2W07 - chains A and B; structure by X-ray diffraction, 2.20 A resolution.

== Chain A ==
Protein: Chaperone protein papd
Source organism: Escherichia coli
UniProt: Q1R2W9 (Q1R2W9_ECOUT); residues 1-218 here correspond to UniProt positions 22-239 (UniProt number = residue number + 21)
Sequence (218 residues; each row starts with the number of its first residue):
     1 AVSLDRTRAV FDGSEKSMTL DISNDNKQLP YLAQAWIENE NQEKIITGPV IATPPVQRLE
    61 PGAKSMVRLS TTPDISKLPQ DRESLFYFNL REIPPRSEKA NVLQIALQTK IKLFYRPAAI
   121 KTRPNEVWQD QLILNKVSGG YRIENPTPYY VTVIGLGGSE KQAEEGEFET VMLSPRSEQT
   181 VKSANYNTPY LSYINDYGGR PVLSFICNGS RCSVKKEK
Not modelled in the structure: 217-218
Disulfide bonds: C207-C212

== Chain B ==
Protein: Minor pilin subunit papf
Source organism: Escherichia coli
UniProt: Q1R2X3 (Q1R2X3_ECOUT); residues 1-148 here correspond to UniProt positions 20-167 (UniProt number = residue number + 19)
Sequence (148 residues; numbered 1 to 148; the number before each row is that of its first residue):
     1 DVQINIRNNV YIPPCTINNG QNIVVDFGNI NPEHVDNSRG EVTKTISISC PYKSGSLWIK
    61 VTGNTMGGGQ NNVLATNITH FGIALYQGKG MSTPLTLGNG SGNGYRVTAG LDTARSTFTF
   121 TSVPFRNGSG ILNGGDFRTT ASMSMIYN
Not modelled in the structure: 1-8, 53-54, 98-114
Construct notes: engineered mutation N8 (Gly27 in Q1R2X3)
Disulfide bonds: C15-C50

== Chain A / chain B interface ==
Residue-residue contacts (77):
  A1(A) - G20(B)  hydrogen bond (backbone-backbone)
  L4(A) - P14(B)
  D5(A) - Y11(B)
  D5(A) - P13(B)
  R6(A) - Y11(B)
  R6(A) - I12(B)
  R6(A) - P14(B)
  T7(A) - I12(B)
  T7(A) - P13(B)
  T7(A) - P14(B)
  T7(A) - Y147(B)
  R8(A) - N148(B)  hydrogen bond (side chain-backbone)
  N26(A) - G20(B)  hydrogen bond (side chain-backbone)
  N26(A) - Q21(B)
  N26(A) - N22(B)
  Y31(A) - N22(B)  hydrogen bond
  R91(A) - S142(B)  hydrogen bond
  P94(A) - N22(B)
  R96(A) - R138(B)
  S97(A) - R138(B)  hydrogen bond (backbone-side chain)
  E98(A) - R138(B)
  K99(A) - R138(B)  hydrogen bond (backbone-side chain)
  A100(A) - D136(B)
  A100(A) - F137(B)
  A100(A) - R138(B)
  N101(A) - D26(B)
  N101(A) - F27(B)  hydrogen bond (backbone-backbone)
  N101(A) - G28(B)  hydrogen bond (side chain-backbone)
  N101(A) - G135(B)
  N101(A) - D136(B)
  N101(A) - F137(B)  hydrogen bond (backbone-backbone)
  V102(A) - V25(B)
  V102(A) - D26(B)
  V102(A) - F27(B)  hydrophobic
  V102(A) - F137(B)  hydrogen bond (backbone-backbone)
  V102(A) - R138(B)
  V102(A) - T139(B)  hydrogen bond (backbone-backbone)
  L103(A) - V24(B)
  L103(A) - V25(B)  hydrogen bond (backbone-backbone)
  L103(A) - F27(B)
  L103(A) - L85(B)  hydrophobic
  L103(A) - S122(B)
  L103(A) - T139(B)
  Q104(A) - I23(B)
  Q104(A) - T139(B)  hydrogen bond (backbone-backbone)
  Q104(A) - T140(B)
  Q104(A) - A141(B)  hydrogen bond (backbone-backbone)
  I105(A) - I23(B)  hydrogen bond (backbone-backbone)
  I105(A) - A141(B)
  I105(A) - M143(B)  hydrophobic
  A106(A) - A141(B)  hydrogen bond (backbone-backbone)
  A106(A) - S142(B)
  A106(A) - M143(B)  hydrogen bond (backbone-backbone)
  L107(A) - I17(B)  hydrophobic
  L107(A) - M143(B)
  L107(A) - M145(B)  hydrophobic
  Q108(A) - M143(B)  hydrogen bond (backbone-backbone)
  Q108(A) - S144(B)  hydrogen bond
  Q108(A) - M145(B)  hydrogen bond (backbone-backbone)
  T109(A) - M145(B)
  T109(A) - Y147(B)
  K110(A) - M145(B)  hydrogen bond (backbone-backbone)
  K110(A) - I146(B)
  K110(A) - Y147(B)  hydrogen bond (backbone-backbone)
  K112(A) - Y147(B)
  K112(A) - N148(B)  hydrogen bond (side chain-backbone)
  T152(A) - N148(B)
  I154(A) - S56(B)
  T170(A) - S56(B)  hydrogen bond
  T170(A) - N148(B)
  I194(A) - N148(B)
  Y197(A) - V10(B)  hydrophobic
  Y197(A) - Y11(B)
  Y197(A) - I12(B)  hydrogen bond (backbone-backbone)
  G198(A) - I12(B)
  R200(A) - Y52(B)
  R200(A) - S56(B)  hydrogen bond
Also at the interface, not in a pair above, chain A (38 interface residues in all): D25, L29, I111, D196, G199
Also at the interface, not in a pair above, chain B (38 interface residues in all): N29, I30, L74, I83, F120

== Summary ==
Chain A and chain B each contribute 38 residues to their interface, with 27 hydrogen bonds. Polar pairs
include R8(A)-N148(B), N26(A)-G20(B) and Y31(A)-N22(B).
Chain A is Chaperone protein papd and chain B is Minor pilin subunit papf, both from Escherichia coli; the
structure, Structural determinants of polymerization reactivity of the P pilus adaptor subunit PapF, was
determined by X-ray diffraction.
